PDB entry 7O71 | electron microscopy, 2.40 A resolution | chains 4 and 5 of the 42 polymer chains in the assembly

# Chain 4
Name: NADH-ubiquinone oxidoreductase chain 4
From: Yarrowia lipolytica
Notes: EC 7.1.1.2
UniProt: S5TMP9 (S5TMP9_YARLL); residue numbers follow UniProt; this construct covers 1-486
Chain sequence (486 residues; row label = number of the first residue in the row):
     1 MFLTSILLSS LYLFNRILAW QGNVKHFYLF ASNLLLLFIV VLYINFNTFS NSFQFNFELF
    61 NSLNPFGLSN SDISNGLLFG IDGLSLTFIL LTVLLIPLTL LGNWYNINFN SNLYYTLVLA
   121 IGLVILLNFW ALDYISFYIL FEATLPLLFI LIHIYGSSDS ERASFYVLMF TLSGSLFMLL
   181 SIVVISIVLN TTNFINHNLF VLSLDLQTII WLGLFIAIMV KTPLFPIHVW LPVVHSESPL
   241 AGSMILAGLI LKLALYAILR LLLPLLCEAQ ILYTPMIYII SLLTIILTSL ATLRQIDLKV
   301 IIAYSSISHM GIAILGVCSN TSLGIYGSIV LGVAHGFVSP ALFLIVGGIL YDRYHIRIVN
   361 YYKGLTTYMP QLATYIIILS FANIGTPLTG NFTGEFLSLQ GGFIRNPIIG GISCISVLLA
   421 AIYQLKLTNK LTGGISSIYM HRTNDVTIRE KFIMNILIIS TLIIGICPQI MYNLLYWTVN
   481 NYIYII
Not modelled in the structure: 1-5
Modified positions: Met1 (N-formylmethionine; FME)
Residues lining bound ligands:
  - 1,2-Distearoyl-sn-glycerophosphoethanolamine (3PE), molecule 1: Leu7, Leu59, Phe60, Asn64, Phe66, Gly67, Leu68
  - 1,2-Distearoyl-sn-glycerophosphoethanolamine (3PE), molecule 2: Leu11, Phe14, Asn15, Leu18, Thr116, Leu117, Ala120, Leu147
  - 1,2-Distearoyl-sn-glycerophosphoethanolamine (3PE), molecule 3: Phe14, Val24, Tyr28, Asn112, Leu113, Thr116, Ala143, Pro146, Leu147, Ile150
  - 1,2-Distearoyl-sn-glycerophosphoethanolamine (3PE), molecule 4: Phe38, Leu42, Phe55, Asn56, Phe57, Leu59, Phe60, Leu68, Leu123, Val124, Leu126, Leu127, Trp130, Ile139, Leu140, Ala143
  - 1,2-Distearoyl-sn-glycerophosphoethanolamine (3PE), molecule 5: Ser173, Gly174, Phe177, Ile216, Val220
  - 1,2-Distearoyl-sn-glycerophosphoethanolamine (3PE), molecule 6: Leu293, Leu418, Ile422, Lys426
  - 1,2-Distearoyl-sn-glycerophosphoethanolamine (3PE), molecule 7: Thr366, Thr367, Pro370, Thr374, Ile378, Phe381, Thr386, Thr389, Leu462
  - Lauryl Maltose Neopentyl Glycol (LMN): Phe177, Leu180, Val184, Asp205, Leu206, Ile209, Leu212, Gly213, Ile216
  - diundecyl phosphatidyl choline (PLC), molecule 1: Glu161, Phe165, Tyr166, Met169, Phe170, Ser173, Phe177, Ile227
  - diundecyl phosphatidyl choline (PLC), molecule 2: Ile463, Ile466, Ile470

# Chain 5
Name: NADH-ubiquinone oxidoreductase chain 5
From: Yarrowia lipolytica
Notes: EC 7.1.1.2
UniProt: S5TF58 (S5TF58_YARLL); residues 1-655 here = UniProt positions 1-655
Chain sequence (655 residues; each row starts with the number of its first residue):
     1 MYNAISLIII LPCISWLFPL FFGRQLGYVF VTRMTSTLII ITTLITYYYF YQLLGNNNPI
    61 NLELFNYLNI DYLDINYNFE IDALTITMLL AITTISSMVH IYSIGYMETD PHQVRFFSLL
   121 SMFTFWMIIL VTGSNYFVLF VGWEFIGVTS YLLISFWVTR LQAMKSALSA VLMNRFGDAF
   181 FVLGLCVIAY VFGTLNYSTI FATAYLINTD LLVLIMLALF IAAMAKSAQF GLHNWLTLAM
   241 EGPTPVSSLL HAATLVTAGI YLLLRSANIL EYTPTVLFII LWIGALTTLS AGLIAICSND
   301 LKRIIALSTM SQLGMMTIAI GLSAYNLALF HLLGHAFFKA LLFMSAGSII HSILNESQDI
   361 RTYGGLLSYL PYTYICITIA SLSLMAMPGL TGYYTKDIII ESTYGSYSIS NYVVYWIAYL
   421 SAVLTCVYSM KILYLTFYSN PNNNTITYYN AHESNIYITL PMFILAIFAM FAGWILKDIY
   481 LGVGTDFVGT HILPNNFSYF DTEFSITQFY KLLPLISAIL VSILIVVLNE FFAIVFNLNN
   541 KYINTVYSIF NQKLVSDQIL NHFIIFKGLV TSGNIAHHVD KGSLYRLGPV GINRLLNKAS
   601 YNVINLSSNT RSSLSMNSML ILITIVSLLL LVLVMNVNFI IVIPVLISIL YILFS
Not modelled in the structure: 1
Modified positions: Met1 (N-formylmethionine; FME)
Residues lining bound ligands:
  - 1,2-Distearoyl-sn-glycerophosphoethanolamine (3PE), molecule 1: Trp16, Leu20, His112, Arg115, Met122, Phe145, Val148, Leu152, Val158
  - 1,2-Distearoyl-sn-glycerophosphoethanolamine (3PE), molecule 2: Gln162, Lys165, Ser166, Leu168, Ser169, Leu172, Met173, Phe176, Leu232, Leu238, Asp557, Leu560, Asn561, Ile564, Ile565, Gly568, Leu569
  - 1,2-Distearoyl-sn-glycerophosphoethanolamine (3PE), molecule 3: Arg586, Leu587, Gly591, Ile592, Arg594, Leu595, Lys598, Ile643, Ile647, Leu650, Tyr651, Phe654, Ser655
  - 1,2-Distearoyl-sn-glycerophosphoethanolamine (3PE), molecule 4: Arg586, Leu587, Leu595
  - 1,2-Distearoyl-sn-glycerophosphoethanolamine (3PE), molecule 5: Asn602, Leu606, Leu620, Ile623, Thr624, Ser627, Leu628, Leu630, Leu631, Val634, Val645, Leu646, Ile649, Leu650, Ile652, Leu653
  - diundecyl phosphatidyl choline (PLC), molecule 1: Ile10, Glu63, Leu64, Phe65
  - diundecyl phosphatidyl choline (PLC), molecule 2: Leu587, Gly588, Pro589, Ile592, Asn593
  - Phosphatidylinositol (T7X): Ile625, Leu628, Leu629, Leu630, Val632, Leu633, Asn636

# Chain 4 / chain 5 interface
Residue-residue contacts - 88 pairs, chain 4 then chain 5:
  Arg162(4) - Tyr585(5)  hydrogen bond
  Tyr166(4) - Tyr585(5)
  Tyr166(4) - Pro589(5)
  Phe170(4) - Pro589(5)  hydrophobic
  Phe225(4) - Val579(5)  hydrophobic
  Phe225(4) - Leu584(5)  hydrophobic
  Pro226(4) - Leu584(5)
  His228(4) - Asp580(5)  salt bridge
  His228(4) - Leu584(5)
  Val229(4) - Asp580(5)
  Val229(4) - Leu584(5)  hydrophobic
  Val229(4) - Tyr585(5)
  Val233(4) - Tyr585(5)
  Leu287(4) - Ile575(5)
  Leu290(4) - Ser572(5)  hydrogen bond (backbone-side chain)
  Ala291(4) - Ile575(5)  hydrophobic
  Ala291(4) - Ala576(5)
  Ala291(4) - Asp580(5)
  Leu293(4) - Ser572(5)
  Arg294(4) - Leu569(5)  hydrogen bond (side chain-backbone)
  Arg294(4) - Ser572(5)
  Arg294(4) - Gly573(5)
  Arg294(4) - His577(5)
  Gln295(4) - Ala576(5)
  Tyr304(4) - Asp580(5)  hydrogen bond
  Leu323(4) - Ile70(5)  hydrophobic
  Tyr326(4) - Ile70(5)  hydrophobic
  Phe381(4) - Val148(5)  hydrophobic
  Ile384(4) - Arg175(5)  hydrogen bond (backbone-side chain)
  Gly385(4) - Arg175(5)
  Thr386(4) - Phe145(5)
  Thr386(4) - Arg175(5)
  Pro387(4) - Phe140(5)  hydrophobic
  Pro387(4) - Val141(5)  hydrophobic
  Pro387(4) - Glu144(5)
  Pro387(4) - Phe145(5)
  Leu388(4) - Tyr77(5)
  Leu388(4) - Trp126(5)  hydrophobic
  Leu388(4) - Phe145(5)  hydrophobic
  Phe392(4) - Tyr67(5)
  Phe392(4) - Phe137(5)  hydrophobic
  Phe392(4) - Phe140(5)  hydrophobic
  Thr393(4) - Tyr67(5)  hydrogen bond
  Thr393(4) - Leu68(5)
  Phe396(4) - Leu185(5)  hydrophobic
  Leu397(4) - Leu68(5)  hydrophobic
  Leu399(4) - Cys186(5)
  Gln400(4) - Leu73(5)
  Gln400(4) - Cys186(5)
  Gln400(4) - Ala189(5)
  Phe403(4) - Val187(5)  hydrophobic
  Phe403(4) - Tyr190(5)  hydrophobic
  Ile404(4) - Tyr72(5)
  Ile404(4) - Tyr190(5)  hydrophobic
  Gly411(4) - Leu183(5)
  Cys414(4) - Ala179(5)
  Cys414(4) - Leu183(5)  hydrophobic
  Val417(4) - Arg175(5)  hydrogen bond (backbone-side chain)
  Leu418(4) - Leu172(5)
  Leu418(4) - Arg175(5)
  Leu418(4) - Phe176(5)
  Ala421(4) - Leu172(5)
  Ala421(4) - Arg175(5)
  Ile422(4) - Leu172(5)  hydrophobic
  Leu425(4) - Leu168(5)  hydrophobic
  Leu425(4) - Val171(5)  hydrophobic
  Asn429(4) - Tyr151(5)  hydrogen bond
  Asn429(4) - Met164(5)
  Asn429(4) - Leu168(5)
  Gly433(4) - Val158(5)
  Gly433(4) - Met164(5)
  Gly434(4) - Val158(5)  hydrogen bond (backbone-backbone)
  Gly434(4) - Thr159(5)
  Ile435(4) - Thr159(5)
  Gly465(4) - Tyr67(5)
  Ile466(4) - Phe65(5)  hydrophobic
  Ile466(4) - Tyr67(5)
  Ile466(4) - Tyr77(5)  hydrogen bond (backbone-side chain)
  Cys467(4) - Asn66(5)
  Pro468(4) - Tyr67(5)
  Pro468(4) - Leu68(5)  hydrophobic
  Gln469(4) - Asn66(5)
  Gln469(4) - Tyr67(5)  hydrogen bond (backbone-backbone)
  Gln469(4) - Leu68(5)
  Gln469(4) - Asn69(5)  hydrogen bond (side chain-backbone)
  Gln469(4) - Ile70(5)
  Tyr472(4) - Asn69(5)
  Tyr472(4) - Ile70(5)  hydrophobic
Other interface residues (no listed pair), chain 4 (54 interface residues in all): Ser322, Ile377, Ile415, Lys426, Thr428, Thr432
Other interface residues (no listed pair), chain 5 (49 interface residues in all): Asp71, Leu152, Lys165, Val182, Leu195, Val570

# Overview
54 residues of chain 4 face 49 of chain 5 across their interface; the contacts include 12 hydrogen bonds and 1
salt bridge. Among the polar pairs are His228(4)-Asp580(5), Arg162(4)-Tyr585(5) and Leu290(4)-Ser572(5).
Here chain 4 is NADH-ubiquinone oxidoreductase chain 4 and chain 5 is NADH-ubiquinone oxidoreductase chain 5,
both from Yarrowia lipolytica. Entry 7O71 (Cryo-EM structure of a respiratory complex I) was determined by
electron microscopy (same publication as 7O6Y).
